PDB entry 7WTQ | electron microscopy, 3.70 A resolution | chains C2 and SX of the 18 polymer chains in the assembly

Chain C2:
Molecule: 18S rRNA
From: Saccharomyces cerevisiae
Sequence (1800 nucleotides; numbered 1 to 1800; the number before each row is that of its first residue):
     1 UAUCUGGUUG AUCCUGCCAG UAGUCAUAUG CUUGUCUCAA AGAUUAAGCC AUGCAUGUCU
    61 AAGUAUAAGC AAUUUAUACA GUGAAACUGC GAAUGGCUCA UUAAAUCAGU UAUCGUUUAU
   121 UUGAUAGUUC CUUUACUACA UGGUAUAACU GUGGUAAUUC UAGAGCUAAU ACAUGCUUAA
   181 AAUCUCGACC CUUUGGAAGA GAUGUAUUUA UUAGAUAAAA AAUCAAUGUC UUCGGACUCU
   241 UUGAUGAUUC AUAAUAACUU UUCGAAUCGC AUGGCCUUGU GCUGGCGAUG GUUCAUUCAA
   301 AUUUCUGCCC UAUCAACUUU CGAUGGUAGG AUAGUGGCCU ACCAUGGUUU CAACGGGUAA
   361 CGGGGAAUAA GGGUUCGAUU CCGGAGAGGG AGCCUGAGAA ACGGCUACCA CAUCCAAGGA
   421 AGGCAGCAGG CGCGCAAAUU ACCCAAUCCU AAUUCAGGGA GGUAGUGACA AUAAAUAACG
   481 AUACAGGGCC CAUUCGGGUC UUGUAAUUGG AAUGAGUACA AUGUAAAUAC CUUAACGAGG
   541 AACAAUUGGA GGGCAAGUCU GGUGCCAGCA GCCGCGGUAA UUCCAGCUCC AAUAGCGUAU
   601 AUUAAAGUUG UUGCAGUUAA AAAGCUCGUA GUUGAACUUU GGGCCCGGUU GGCCGGUCCG
   661 AUUUUUUCGU GUACUGGAUU UCCAACGGGG CCUUUCCUUC UGGCUAACCU UGAGUCCUUG
   721 UGGCUCUUGG CGAACCAGGA CUUUUACUUU GAAAAAAUUA GAGUGUUCAA AGCAGGCGUA
   781 UUGCUCGAAU AUAUUAGCAU GGAAUAAUAG AAUAGGACGU UUGGUUCUAU UUUGUUGGUU
   841 UCUAGGACCA UCGUAAUGAU UAAUAGGGAC GGUCGGGGGC AUCAGUAUUC AAUUGUCAGA
   901 GGUGAAAUUC UUGGAUUUAU UGAAGACUAA CUACUGCGAA AGCAUUUGCC AAGGACGUUU
   961 UCAUUAAUCA AGAACGAAAG UUAGGGGAUC GAAGAUGAUC AGAUACCGUC GUAGUCUUAA
  1021 CCAUAAACUA UGCCGACUAG GGAUCGGGUG GUGUUUUUUU AAUGACCCAC UCGGCACCUU
  1081 ACGAGAAAUC AAAGUCUUUG GGUUCUGGGG GGAGUAUGGU CGCAAGGCUG AAACUUAAAG
  1141 GAAUUGACGG AAGGGCACCA CCAGGAGUGG AGCCUGCGGC UUAAUUUGAC UCAACACGGG
  1201 GAAACUCACC AGGUCCAGAC ACAAUAAGGA UUGACAGAUU GAGAGCUCUU UCUUGAUUUU
  1261 GUGGGUGGUG GUGCAUGGCC GUUCUUAGUU GGUGGAGUGA UUUGUCUGCU UAAUUGCGAU
  1321 AACGAACGAG ACCUUAACCU ACUAAAUAGU GGUGCUAGCA UUUGCUGGUU AUCCACUUCU
  1381 UAGAGGGACU AUCGGUUUCA AGCCGAUGGA AGUUUGAGGC AAUAACAGGU CUGUGAUGCC
  1441 CUUAGACGUU CUGGGCCGCA CGCGCGCUAC ACUGACGGAG CCAGCGAGUC UAACCUUGGC
  1501 CGAGAGGUCU UGGUAAUCUU GUGAAACUCC GUCGUGCUGG GGAUAGAGCA UUGUAAUUAU
  1561 UGCUCUUCAA CGAGGAAUUC CUAGUAAGCG CAAGUCAUCA GCUUGCGUUG AUUACGUCCC
  1621 UGCCCUUUGU ACACACCGCC CGUCGCUAGU ACCGAUUGAA UGGCUUAGUG AGGCCUCAGG
  1681 AUCUGCUUAG AGAAGGGGGC AACUCCAUCU CAGAGCGGAG AAUUUGGACA AACUUGGUCA
  1741 UUUAGAGGAA CUAAAAGUCG UAACAAGGUU UCCGUAGGUG AACCUGCGGA AGGAUCAUUA
Not modelled in the structure: 73-75, 133-135, 489-498, 651-683, 707-732, 1140, 1157-1621, 1631-1634

Chain SX:
Name: 40S ribosomal protein S23-A
From: Saccharomyces cerevisiae
UniProtKB: P0CX29 (RS23A_YEAST); residue numbers follow UniProt; this construct covers 1-145
Chain sequence (145 residues; each row starts with the number of its first residue):
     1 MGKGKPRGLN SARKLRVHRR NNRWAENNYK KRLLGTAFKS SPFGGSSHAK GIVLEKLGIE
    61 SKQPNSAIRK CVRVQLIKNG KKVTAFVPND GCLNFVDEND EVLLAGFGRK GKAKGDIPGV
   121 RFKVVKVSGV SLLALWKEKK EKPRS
Not modelled in the structure: 1
UniProt features mapped onto this chain:
  - modified residue: Pro64 (3,4-dihydroxyproline)
  - cross-link: Lys56 (Glycyl lysine isopeptide (Lys-Gly) (interchain with G-Cter in ubiquitin))
  - mutagenesis: Pro64 (P64A: Lethal mutation), Asn65 (N65A: Lethal mutation)

Chain C2 / chain SX interface:
Pairs across the interface (102; chain C2 residue first):
  A19(C2) - Arg109(SX)  phosphate contact
  A28(C2) - His48(SX)  hydrogen bond to the base
  U29(C2) - His48(SX)  sugar contact
  U29(C2) - Val125(SX)  sugar contact
  U29(C2) - Lys126(SX)  phosphate contact
  G30(C2) - Lys126(SX)  salt bridge to the phosphate
  G30(C2) - Val130(SX)  phosphate contact
  G30(C2) - Ser131(SX)  hydrogen bond to the phosphate
  G30(C2) - Leu133(SX)  sugar contact
  C31(C2) - Ser131(SX)  phosphate contact
  C31(C2) - Leu133(SX)  sugar contact
  C31(C2) - Ala134(SX)  phosphate contact
  C31(C2) - Lys139(SX)  phosphate contact
  U32(C2) - Lys139(SX)  salt bridge to the phosphate
  C310(C2) - Arg20(SX)  phosphate contact
  C310(C2) - Trp24(SX)  hydrogen bond to the phosphate
  C310(C2) - Tyr29(SX)  sugar contact
  U311(C2) - Arg20(SX)  salt bridge to the phosphate
  U311(C2) - Trp24(SX)  hydrogen bond to the phosphate
  C351(C2) - Arg13(SX)  hydrogen bond to the sugar
  A359(C2) - Phe38(SX)  sugar contact
  A359(C2) - Lys39(SX)  base contact
  U374(C2) - Arg23(SX)  phosphate contact
  U375(C2) - Arg23(SX)  salt bridge to the phosphate
  U375(C2) - Arg32(SX)  salt bridge to the phosphate
  G434(C2) - Lys78(SX)  phosphate contact
  C435(C2) - Ser46(SX)  hydrogen bond to the base
  C435(C2) - His48(SX)  base contact
  C435(C2) - Ala49(SX)  phosphate contact
  C435(C2) - Lys50(SX)  hydrogen bond to the phosphate
  C435(C2) - Lys78(SX)  base contact
  G551(C2) - Lys112(SX)  hydrogen bond to the base
  G552(C2) - Lys112(SX)  hydrogen bond to the base
  G553(C2) - Arg109(SX)  base contact
  G564(C2) - Asn65(SX)  hydrogen bond to the base
  U578(C2) - Asn65(SX)  sugar contact
  A579(C2) - Lys62(SX)  sugar contact
  A580(C2) - Ser61(SX)  phosphate contact
  A580(C2) - Lys62(SX)  phosphate contact
  A580(C2) - Asn65(SX)  phosphate contact
  A580(C2) - Ser66(SX)  hydrogen bond to the sugar
  A580(C2) - Ala67(SX)  sugar contact
  U581(C2) - Ser61(SX)  base contact
  U581(C2) - Ala67(SX)  sugar contact
  U582(C2) - Ala113(SX)  phosphate contact
  C583(C2) - Ala67(SX)  phosphate contact
  C583(C2) - Asp90(SX)  phosphate contact
  C584(C2) - Asp90(SX)  phosphate contact
  U598(C2) - Lys123(SX)  hydrogen bond to the sugar
  A599(C2) - Ser47(SX)  hydrogen bond to the sugar
  A599(C2) - His48(SX)  base contact
  A599(C2) - Gly106(SX)  hydrogen bond to the sugar
  A599(C2) - Phe107(SX)  phosphate contact
  A599(C2) - Gly108(SX)  phosphate contact
  U600(C2) - Ser47(SX)  sugar contact
  U602(C2) - Asn28(SX)  phosphate contact
  U609(C2) - Arg19(SX)  sugar contact
  U609(C2) - Asn22(SX)  base contact
  U609(C2) - Arg23(SX)  hydrogen bond to the sugar
  U609(C2) - Ala25(SX)  base contact
  U609(C2) - Glu26(SX)  base contact
  G610(C2) - Arg19(SX)  base contact
  U611(C2) - Lys5(SX)  salt bridge to the phosphate
  U611(C2) - Arg19(SX)  salt bridge to the phosphate
  U612(C2) - Lys5(SX)  salt bridge to the phosphate
  U612(C2) - Arg7(SX)  salt bridge to the phosphate
  C614(C2) - Lys5(SX)  salt bridge to the phosphate
  A615(C2) - Lys3(SX)  salt bridge to the phosphate
  U632(C2) - Asn10(SX)  sugar contact
  U632(C2) - Ser11(SX)  sugar contact
  U633(C2) - Gly8(SX)  sugar contact
  U633(C2) - Leu9(SX)  hydrogen bond to the phosphate
  U633(C2) - Asn10(SX)  hydrogen bond to the phosphate
  C1096(C2) - Lys3(SX)  base contact
  G1101(C2) - Gly2(SX)  base contact
  G1102(C2) - Gly2(SX)  base contact
  G1102(C2) - Arg7(SX)  salt bridge to the phosphate
  U1103(C2) - Gly2(SX)  base contact
  U1103(C2) - Lys3(SX)  base contact
  U1103(C2) - Gly4(SX)  hydrogen bond to the base
  U1103(C2) - Lys5(SX)  base contact
  U1103(C2) - Arg7(SX)  hydrogen bond to the phosphate
  U1103(C2) - Gly8(SX)  hydrogen bond to the phosphate
  U1104(C2) - Gly4(SX)  base contact
  U1104(C2) - Pro6(SX)  phosphate contact
  U1104(C2) - Lys14(SX)  salt bridge to the phosphate
  C1105(C2) - Gly4(SX)  base contact
  C1105(C2) - Lys14(SX)  salt bridge to the phosphate
  U1106(C2) - His18(SX)  base contact
  G1108(C2) - Asn22(SX)  base contact
  G1108(C2) - Ala25(SX)  base contact
  A1131(C2) - Lys30(SX)  phosphate contact
  A1132(C2) - Lys30(SX)  salt bridge to the phosphate
  A1132(C2) - Leu34(SX)  sugar contact
  A1133(C2) - Lys31(SX)  phosphate contact
  A1133(C2) - Thr36(SX)  phosphate contact
  A1133(C2) - Ser40(SX)  sugar contact
  C1134(C2) - Ser40(SX)  phosphate contact
  U1135(C2) - Arg121(SX)  salt bridge to the phosphate
  U1136(C2) - Gly119(SX)  phosphate contact
  U1650(C2) - Lys82(SX)  salt bridge to the phosphate
  A1651(C2) - Lys82(SX)  salt bridge to the phosphate
Also at the interface, not in a pair above, chain C2 (61 interface residues in all): G20, C376, U547, G548, A585, U603, G1100, A1754
Also at the interface, not in a pair above, chain SX (72 interface residues in all): Asn21, Pro42, Gly45, Gln63, Ile77, Asn89, Leu103, Ala105, Lys114, Pro118, Trp136, Lys137, Lys140

In short:
61 residues of chain C2 face 72 of chain SX across their interface; the contacts include 20 hydrogen bonds and
18 salt bridges. Polar contacts include A28(C2)-His48(SX), C435(C2)-Ser46(SX) and G551(C2)-Lys112(SX). From
UniProt: 2 mutagenesis sites on chain SX.
Here chain C2 is 18S rRNA and chain SX is 40S ribosomal protein S23-A, both from Saccharomyces cerevisiae.
Entry 7WTQ (Cryo-EM structure of a yeast pre-40S ribosomal subunit - State Tsr1-2 (without Rps2)) was
determined by electron microscopy together with 7WTN, 7WTO, 7WTP and 7WTR from the same study.
